PDB entry 7NKB | electron microscopy, 2.90 A resolution | chains H and T of the 12 polymer chains in the assembly

Chain H:
Molecule: ATP synthase epsilon chain
Organism: Mycolicibacterium smegmatis MC2 155
Reference sequence: A0R1Z9 (ATPE_MYCS2); numbering as in UniProt (aligned over 1-121)
Amino-acid sequence (121 residues; row label = number of the first residue in the row):
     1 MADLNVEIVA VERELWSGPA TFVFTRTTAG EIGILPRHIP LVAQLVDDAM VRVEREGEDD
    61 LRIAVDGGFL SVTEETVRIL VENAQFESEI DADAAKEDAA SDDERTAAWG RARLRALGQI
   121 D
Unresolved in the structure: 1-2, 121

Chain T:
Molecule: ATP synthase subunit c
Organism: Mycolicibacterium smegmatis MC2 155
Reference sequence: A0R205 (A0R205_MYCS2); residue numbers follow UniProt; this construct covers 1-86
Amino-acid sequence (86 residues; row label = number of the first residue in the row):
     1 MDLDPNAIIT AGALIGGGLI MGGGAIGAGI GDGIAGNALI SGIARQPEAQ GRLFTPFFIT
    61 VGLVEAAYFI NLAFMALFVF ATPGLQ
Unresolved in the structure: 1-2
What the authors report for this chain:
  - catalytic residues: Glu-65 (proposed by the authors, not directly observed)

Interface between chain H and chain T:
Residue-residue contacts - 13 pairs, chain H then chain T:
  Ile-32(H) / Arg-45(T)
  Gly-33(H) / Gln-46(T)  hydrogen bond (backbone-side chain)
  Ile-34(H) / Gln-46(T)
  Leu-35(H) / Gln-46(T)
  Leu-35(H) / Glu-48(T)
  Leu-35(H) / Arg-52(T)
  Pro-36(H) / Glu-48(T)
  Arg-37(H) / Pro-47(T)
  Arg-37(H) / Glu-48(T)  salt bridge
  His-38(H) / Arg-45(T)
  His-38(H) / Gln-46(T)
  Ile-39(H) / Ala-44(T)
  Ile-39(H) / Arg-45(T)  hydrogen bond (backbone-backbone)
Other interface residues (no listed pair), chain H (9 interface residues in all): Leu-41
Other interface residues (no listed pair), chain T (7 interface residues in all): Ala-49

In short:
9 residues of chain H face 7 of chain T across their interface, with 2 hydrogen bonds and 1 salt bridge. Polar
contacts include Arg-37(H)/Glu-48(T), Gly-33(H)/Gln-46(T) and Ile-39(H)/Arg-45(T). From the paper: the
catalytic residue Glu-65(T).
Chain H is ATP synthase epsilon chain and chain T is ATP synthase subunit c, both from Mycolicibacterium
smegmatis MC2 155; the structure, Mycobacterium smegmatis ATP synthase rotor state 1, was determined by
electron microscopy (same publication as 7NJK, 7NJL, 7NJM, 7NJN, 7NJO, 7NJP and 20 further entries).
